8TN1 - chains A and B of the 3 polymer chains in the assembly; structure by X-ray diffraction, 1.61 A resolution.

[Chain A (and B)]
Molecule: De novo designed 4 helix bundles
Organism: synthetic construct
Notes: chain B of this document is another copy of the same molecule, construct and numbering; everything in this record applies to it too
Sequence (147 residues; row label = number of the first residue in the row):
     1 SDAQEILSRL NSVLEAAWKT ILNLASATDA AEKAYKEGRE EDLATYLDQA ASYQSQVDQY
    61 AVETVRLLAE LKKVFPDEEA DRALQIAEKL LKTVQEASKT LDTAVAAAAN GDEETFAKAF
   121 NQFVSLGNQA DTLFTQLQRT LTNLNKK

[Interface between chain A and chain B]
Residue-residue contacts - 22 pairs, chain A then chain B:
  A44(A) - R66(B)
  D48(A) - Q59(B)  hydrogen bond
  D48(A) - R66(B)  salt bridge
  S55(A) - S55(B)  hydrogen bond
  Q59(A) - D48(B)  hydrogen bond
  V62(A) - V105(B)  hydrophobic
  V65(A) - A109(B)  hydrophobic
  R66(A) - A44(B)  hydrogen bond (side chain-backbone)
  R66(A) - D48(B)  salt bridge
  K73(A) - E40(B)  salt bridge
  E88(A) - N110(B)  hydrogen bond
  L91(A) - A106(B)  hydrophobic
  Q95(A) - D102(B)  hydrogen bond (side chain-backbone)
  Q95(A) - A106(B)
  K99(A) - K99(B)
  D102(A) - Q95(B)  hydrogen bond (backbone-side chain)
  V105(A) - V62(B)  hydrophobic
  A106(A) - L91(B)  hydrophobic
  A106(A) - Q95(B)
  A109(A) - V65(B)
  A109(A) - R66(B)
  N110(A) - E88(B)  hydrogen bond
Interface residues without a listed pair, chain A (20 interface residues in all): D58, A69, S98
Interface residues without a listed pair, chain B (21 interface residues in all): D58, A69, S98, T103

[Summary]
The interface between chain A and chain B involves 20 residues on one side and 21 on the other; the contacts
include 8 hydrogen bonds and 3 salt bridges. Among the polar pairs are D48(A)-R66(B), K73(A)-E40(B) and
D48(A)-Q59(B).
Chain A and chain B are both De novo designed 4 helix bundles (synthetic construct); the structure, De novo
designed protein binds poly ADP ribose polymerase inhibitors (PARPi) - apo, was determined by X-ray
diffraction (same publication as 8TN6, 8TNB, 8TNC and 8TND).
